3P47 - chain A; structure by X-ray diffraction, 1.78 A resolution.

[Chain A]
Name: Serine acetyltransferase
Organism: Entamoeba histolytica
Notes: EC 2.3.1.30
UniProtKB: Q9U8X2 (Q9U8X2_ENTHI); numbering as in UniProt (aligned over 1-305)
Chain sequence (315 residues; each row starts with the number of its first residue; numbers below 1 keep their minus sign (Ala-1 is residue -1)):
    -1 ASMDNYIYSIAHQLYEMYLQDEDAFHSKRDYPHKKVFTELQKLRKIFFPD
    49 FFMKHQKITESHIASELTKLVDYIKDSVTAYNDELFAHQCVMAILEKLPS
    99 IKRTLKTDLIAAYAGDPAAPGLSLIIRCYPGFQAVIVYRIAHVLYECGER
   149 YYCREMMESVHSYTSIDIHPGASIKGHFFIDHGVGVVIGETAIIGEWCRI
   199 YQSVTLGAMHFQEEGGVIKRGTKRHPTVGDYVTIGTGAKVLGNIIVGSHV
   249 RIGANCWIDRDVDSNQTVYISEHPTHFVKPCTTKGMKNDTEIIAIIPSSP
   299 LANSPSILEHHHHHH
Disordered / not traced: 269-313
Construct notes: expression tag (-1 to 0, 306-313)
Ligand contacts: cysteine (CYS): Asp114, Pro115, Ala116, Asp179, His180, Tyr199, Ala206, His208, Arg222, His223
Reported in the primary citation:
  - binding site for cysteine: Asp114, Asp179, His180, His208, Arg222, His223

[Summary]
Ligands of chain A: cysteine. From the paper: a binding site for cysteine at Asp114, Asp179 and His180 among
others.
Chain A is Serine acetyltransferase (Entamoeba histolytica); the structure, Crystal structure of Entamoeba
histolytica Serine acetyltransferase 1 in complex with L-cysteine, was determined by X-ray diffraction
together with 3P1B and 3Q1X from the same study.
